PDB entry 2YD0 | X-ray diffraction, 2.70 A resolution | chain A

== Chain A ==
Name: Endoplasmic reticulum aminopeptidase 1
Source organism: Homo sapiens
Notes: EC 3.4.11.-; fragment: soluble domain, residues 46-940
UniProtKB: Q9NZ08 (ERAP1_HUMAN); numbering as in UniProt (aligned over 46-940)
Sequence (897 residues; numbered 46 to 942; the number before each row is that of its first residue):
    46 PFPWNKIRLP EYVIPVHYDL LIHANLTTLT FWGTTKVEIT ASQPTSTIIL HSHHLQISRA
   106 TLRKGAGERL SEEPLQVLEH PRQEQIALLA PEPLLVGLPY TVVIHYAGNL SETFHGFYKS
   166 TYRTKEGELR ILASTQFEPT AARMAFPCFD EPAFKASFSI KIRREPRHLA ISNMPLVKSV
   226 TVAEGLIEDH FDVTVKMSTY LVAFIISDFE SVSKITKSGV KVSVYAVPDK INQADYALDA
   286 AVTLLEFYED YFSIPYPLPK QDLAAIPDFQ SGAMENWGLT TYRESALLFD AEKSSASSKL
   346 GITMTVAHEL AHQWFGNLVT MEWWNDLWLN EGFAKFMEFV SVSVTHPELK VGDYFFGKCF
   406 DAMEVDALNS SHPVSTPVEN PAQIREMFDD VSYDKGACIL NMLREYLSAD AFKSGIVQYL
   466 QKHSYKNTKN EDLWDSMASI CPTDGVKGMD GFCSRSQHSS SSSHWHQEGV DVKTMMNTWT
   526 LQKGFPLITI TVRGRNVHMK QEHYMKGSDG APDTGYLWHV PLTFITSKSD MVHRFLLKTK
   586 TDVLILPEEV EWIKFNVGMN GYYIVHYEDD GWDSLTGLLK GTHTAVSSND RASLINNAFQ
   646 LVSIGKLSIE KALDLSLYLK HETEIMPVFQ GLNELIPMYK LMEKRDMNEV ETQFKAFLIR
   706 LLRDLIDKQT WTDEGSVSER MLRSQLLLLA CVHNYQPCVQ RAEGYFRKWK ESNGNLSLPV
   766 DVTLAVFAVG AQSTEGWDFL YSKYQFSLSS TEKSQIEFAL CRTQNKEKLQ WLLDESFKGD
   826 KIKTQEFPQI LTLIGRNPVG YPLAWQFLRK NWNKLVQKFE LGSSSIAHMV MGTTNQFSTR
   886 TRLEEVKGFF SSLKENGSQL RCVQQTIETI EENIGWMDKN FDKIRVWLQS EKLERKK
Unresolved in the structure: 111-114, 486-513, 553-557, 941-942
Disulfides: C404-C443, C736-C743
Covalent attachments: N-acetylglucosamine (NAG) linked to N70, N154, N414
Construct notes: expression tag (941-942)
Ion coordination: K+ site 1: D295, S298; Zn2+: H353, H357, E376 (together with bestatin); K+ site 2 near E431 (its only coordinating residue here)
Small-molecule neighbours: bestatin (BES; 2-(3-amino-2-hydroxy-4-phenyl-butyrylamino)-4-methyl-pentanoic acid): Q181, E183, P184, S316, G317, A318, M319, E320, T350, H353, E354, H357, E376, K380, E383, F433, Y438
Curated features (UniProtKB/Swiss-Prot):
  - active site: E354 (Proton acceptor)
  - binding site (substrate): E183, G317 to N321
  - binding site (Zn(2+)): H353, H357, E376
  - site: Y438 (Transition state stabilizer)
  - glycosylation (N-linked (GlcNAc...) asparagine): N70, N154, N414, N760, N901
  - natural variant: D575 (D575G; D575N)
  - mutagenesis: Y438 (Y438F: Loss of enzyme activity)
What the authors report for this chain:
  - Zn2+ coordination: H353, H357, E376
  - binding site for bestatin: Q181, E183, M319, E320, F433, Y438
  - catalytic residues: E354, Y438 (proposed by the authors, not directly observed)
  - contacts within the chain: R430-E865 (salt bridge), N414-K528 (hydrogen bond), S416-K528, H160-E865
  - post-translational modification sites: N70, N154, N414
  - conformationally variable residues (order/disorder transition): N425 to D434
  - mutagenesis - K528R: decreased catalytic activity
  - disease-associated variants - K528R: decreased catalytic activity
  - disease-associated variants - M349V (citing earlier work)

== In short ==
Chain A binds bestatin. N-acetylglucosamine is covalently linked to N70, N154 and N414. D295 and S298 form the
K+ site 1. H353, H357 and E376 coordinate Zn2+. UniProt lists active-site residue E354, 6 substrate-binding
residues, 3 Zn2+-binding residues and one mutagenesis site. The paper reports catalytic residues E354 and
Y438; K528R reduces catalytic activity.
Chain A is Endoplasmic reticulum aminopeptidase 1 (Homo sapiens); the structure, Crystal structure of the
soluble domain of human endoplasmic reticulum aminopeptidase 1 ERAP1, was determined by X-ray diffraction,
deposited together with 3QNF.
